PDB entry 6H4G | X-ray diffraction, 2.14 A resolution | chain A

[Chain A]
Molecule: Protein kinase A regulatory subunit
Organism: Trypanosoma brucei brucei TREU927
UniProtKB: Q385V6 (Q385V6_TRYB2); residue numbers follow UniProt; this construct covers 199-499
Sequence (301 residues; each row starts with the number of its first residue):
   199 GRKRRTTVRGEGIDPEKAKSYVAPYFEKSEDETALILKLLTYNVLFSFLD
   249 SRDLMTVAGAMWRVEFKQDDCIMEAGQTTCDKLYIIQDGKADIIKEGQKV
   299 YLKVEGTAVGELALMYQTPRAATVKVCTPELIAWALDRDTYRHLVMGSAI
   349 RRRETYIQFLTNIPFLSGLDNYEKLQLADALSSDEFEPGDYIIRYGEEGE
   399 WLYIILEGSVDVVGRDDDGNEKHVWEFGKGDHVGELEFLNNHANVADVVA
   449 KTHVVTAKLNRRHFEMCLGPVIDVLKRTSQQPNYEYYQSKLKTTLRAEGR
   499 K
Not modelled in the structure: 199-215, 490-499
Sequence notes: engineered mutation Ala311 (Glu in Q385V6), Arg318 (Thr in Q385V6), Ala319 (Val in Q385V6)
Ligand contacts:
  - adenosine-3',5'-cyclic-monophosphate (CMP): Met271, Ile291, Lys293, Tyr299, Lys301, Ala306, Val307, Gly308, Glu309, Leu310, Ala311, Pro317, Arg318, Ala319, Ala320, Val322, Tyr370
  - inosine (NOS): Ile391, Val410, Val422, Trp423, Phe425, His430, Val431, Gly432, Glu433, Leu434, Glu435, Asn442, Val443, Ala444, Val446, Asn481, Tyr482, Glu483, Tyr484, Tyr485
Reported in the primary citation:
  - binding site for adenosine-3',5'-cyclic-monophosphate: Arg318
  - conformationally variable residues (side-chain flip): Cys278

[Overview]
Ligands of chain A: adenosine-3',5'-cyclic-monophosphate and inosine. The paper reports a binding site for
adenosine-3',5'-cyclic-monophosphate at Arg318; conformational variability at Cys278.
Chain A is Protein kinase A regulatory subunit (Trypanosoma brucei brucei TREU927); the structure, Regulatory
subunit of a cAMP-independent protein kinase A from Trypanosoma brucei: E311A, T318R, V319A mutant bound ...,
was determined by X-ray diffraction (same publication as 6HYI and 6FLO).
